5AZZ - chains A and B; structure by X-ray diffraction, 1.45 A resolution.

# Chain A
Molecule: Insulin A chain
Reference sequence: P01317 (INS_BOVIN); residues 1-21 here correspond to UniProt positions 85-105 (UniProt number = residue number + 84)
Chain sequence (22 residues; numbered 1 to 22; the number before each row is that of its first residue):
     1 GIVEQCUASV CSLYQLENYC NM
Disordered / not traced: 22
Sequence notes: engineered mutation Sec7 (Cys91 in P01317); expression tag (22)
Modified / non-standard residues: Sec7 (selenocysteine)
Disulfides: Cys6-Cys11

# Chain B
Molecule: Insulin B chain
Reference sequence: P01317 (INS_BOVIN); residues 1-30 here correspond to UniProt positions 25-54 (UniProt number = residue number + 24)
Chain sequence (31 residues; each row starts with the number of its first residue):
     1 FVNQHLUGSH LVEALYLVCG ERGFFYTPKA M
Disordered / not traced: 30-31
Sequence notes: engineered mutation Sec7 (Cys31 in P01317); expression tag (31)
Modified / non-standard residues: Sec7 (selenocysteine)

# How chain A and chain B interact
Cross-chain cystine bridges: Cys20(A)-Cys19(B)
Residue-residue contacts (40):
  Ile2(A) with Leu11(B), hydrophobic; Leu15(B), hydrophobic
  Val3(A) with Pro28(B), hydrophobic
  Glu4(A) with Lys29(B)
  Cys6(A) with Gln4(B); His5(B); Leu6(B), hydrogen bond (backbone-backbone); Leu11(B), hydrophobic
  Sec7(A) with His5(B); Leu6(B); Sec7(B)
  Ala8(A) with His5(B)
  Ser9(A) with His5(B)
  Val10(A) with Asn3(B); Gln4(B); His5(B)
  Cys11(A) with Val2(B); Asn3(B); Gln4(B), hydrogen bond (backbone-backbone); Leu6(B), hydrophobic
  Ser12(A) with Val2(B); Asn3(B)
  Leu13(A) with Val2(B); Val18(B), hydrophobic
  Leu16(A) with Val2(B), hydrophobic; Leu11(B), hydrophobic; Leu15(B)
  Glu17(A) with Val18(B); Arg22(B), salt bridge
  Asn18(A) with Phe25(B)
  Tyr19(A) with Leu15(B), hydrophobic; Phe24(B); Phe25(B), hydrogen bond (backbone-backbone)
  Cys20(A) with Cys19(B), disulfide; Arg22(B); Gly23(B)
  Asn21(A) with Arg22(B), hydrogen bond (side chain-backbone); Gly23(B), hydrogen bond (backbone-backbone); Phe24(B); Phe25(B)
Also at the interface, not in a pair above, chain A (18 interface residues in all): Gly1
Also at the interface, not in a pair above, chain B (19 interface residues in all): Ala14, Tyr26, Thr27

# Summary
Chain A and chain B form an interface of 18 and 19 residues respectively, with 1 disulfide bond, 5 hydrogen
bonds and 1 salt bridge. Polar contacts include Glu17(A)-Arg22(B), Asn21(A)-Arg22(B) and Cys6(A)-Leu6(B).
Here chain A is Insulin A chain and chain B is Insulin B chain. Entry 5AZZ (Crystal structure of
seleno-insulin) was determined by X-ray diffraction.
